9JHM - chains A and E of the 3 polymer chains in the assembly; structure by electron microscopy, 3.20 A resolution.

# Chain A
Name: Clostridium perfringen Argonaute
From: Clostridium perfringens
Amino-acid sequence (751 residues; row label = number of the first residue in the row):
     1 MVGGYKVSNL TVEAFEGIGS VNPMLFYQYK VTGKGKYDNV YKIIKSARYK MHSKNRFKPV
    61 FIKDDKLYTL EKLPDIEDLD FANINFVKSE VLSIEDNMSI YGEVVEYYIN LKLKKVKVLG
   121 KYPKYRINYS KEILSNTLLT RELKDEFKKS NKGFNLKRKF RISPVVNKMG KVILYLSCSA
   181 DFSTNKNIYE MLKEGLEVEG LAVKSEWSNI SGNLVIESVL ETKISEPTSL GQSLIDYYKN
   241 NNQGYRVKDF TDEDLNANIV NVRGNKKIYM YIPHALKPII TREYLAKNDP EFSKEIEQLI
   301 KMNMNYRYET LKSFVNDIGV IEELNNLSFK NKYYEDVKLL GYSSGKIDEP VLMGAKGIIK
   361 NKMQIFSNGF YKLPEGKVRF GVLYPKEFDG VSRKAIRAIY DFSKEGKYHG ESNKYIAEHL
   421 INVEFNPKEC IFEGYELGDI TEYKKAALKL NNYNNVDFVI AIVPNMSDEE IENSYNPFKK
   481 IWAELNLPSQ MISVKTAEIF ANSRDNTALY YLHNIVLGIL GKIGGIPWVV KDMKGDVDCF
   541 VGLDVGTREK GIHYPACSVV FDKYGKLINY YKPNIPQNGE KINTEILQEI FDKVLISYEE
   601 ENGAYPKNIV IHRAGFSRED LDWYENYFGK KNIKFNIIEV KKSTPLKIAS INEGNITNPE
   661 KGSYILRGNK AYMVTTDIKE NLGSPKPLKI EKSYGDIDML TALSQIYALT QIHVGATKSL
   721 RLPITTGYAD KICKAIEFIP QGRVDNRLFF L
Disordered / not traced: 1-6
Bound ions: Mn2+: Leu751 (shared with 2 residues of chain C)

# Chain E
Molecule: 58-nt DNA strand
Sequence (58 nucleotides; numbered -20 to 37; the number before each row is that of its first residue; numbers below 1 keep their minus sign (DA-20 is residue -20)):
   -20 ATTTAAATAA TTTAATATAC TATACAACCT ACTACCTCAT ATAAATTTTT AAATAAAT
Disordered / not traced: -20 to 1, 20-37

# Chain A / chain E interface
Pairs across the interface (46; chain A residue first):
  Asn39(A) - DT2(E)  hydrogen bond to the phosphate
  Tyr41(A) - DT2(E)  phosphate contact
  Tyr41(A) - DA3(E)  phosphate contact
  Lys42(A) - DT2(E)  phosphate contact
  Lys42(A) - DA3(E)  phosphate contact
  Asp64(A) - DT2(E)  base contact
  Glu103(A) - DA5(E)  phosphate contact
  Lys131(A) - DA5(E)  salt bridge to the phosphate
  Arg282(A) - DA13(E)  sugar contact
  Glu283(A) - DT12(E)  sugar contact
  Glu283(A) - DA13(E)  phosphate contact
  Ala286(A) - DA13(E)  sugar contact
  Ala286(A) - DC14(E)  phosphate contact
  Ser293(A) - DC14(E)  phosphate contact
  Lys294(A) - DC14(E)  phosphate contact
  Lys294(A) - DC15(E)  salt bridge to the phosphate
  Glu297(A) - DC14(E)  sugar contact
  Glu297(A) - DC15(E)  phosphate contact
  Lys301(A) - DA13(E)  base contact
  Lys301(A) - DC14(E)  base contact
  Asn361(A) - DT19(E)  sugar contact
  Met363(A) - DA18(E)  phosphate contact
  Met363(A) - DT19(E)  base contact
  Tyr415(A) - DT19(E)  stacking on the base
  Thr507(A) - DA18(E)  base contact
  Leu509(A) - DT19(E)  base contact
  Tyr510(A) - DC17(E)  sugar contact
  Tyr510(A) - DA18(E)  hydrogen bond to the sugar
  Tyr510(A) - DT19(E)  base contact
  Tyr511(A) - DC17(E)  base contact
  His513(A) - DT19(E)  hydrogen bond to the base
  Asp544(A) - DT9(E)  phosphate contact
  Thr547(A) - DT9(E)  sugar contact
  Arg548(A) - DT9(E)  phosphate contact
  Arg548(A) - DA10(E)  sugar contact
  Val640(A) - DC8(E)  phosphate contact
  Lys641(A) - DC7(E)  salt bridge to the phosphate
  Lys641(A) - DC8(E)  phosphate contact
  Lys642(A) - DC8(E)  hydrogen bond to the phosphate
  Lys642(A) - DT9(E)  salt bridge to the phosphate
  Ser643(A) - DC7(E)  sugar contact
  Ser643(A) - DC8(E)  hydrogen bond to the phosphate
  Leu682(A) - DC15(E)  sugar contact
  Lys689(A) - DC7(E)  salt bridge to the phosphate
  Asp730(A) - DT9(E)  phosphate contact
  Lys734(A) - DA10(E)  salt bridge to the phosphate
Interface residues without a listed pair, chain A (41 interface residues in all): Ile44, Ile62, Ser163, Lys287, Pro290, Asn506, Val545, Thr644, Tyr672
Interface residues without a listed pair, chain E (17 interface residues in all): DC4, DA6, DT16

# Summary
41 residues of chain A face 17 of chain E across their interface; the contacts include 5 hydrogen bonds, 6
salt bridges and 1 aromatic stacking contact. Among the polar pairs are His513(A)-DT19(E), Tyr510(A)-DA18(E)
and Asn39(A)-DT2(E).
Chain A is Clostridium perfringen Argonaute (Clostridium perfringens) and chain E is a 58-nt DNA strand; the
structure, Cryo-EM structure of CpAgo_gDNA-tg_bubble_dsDNA monomeric ternary complex, was determined by
electron microscopy.
